PDB entry 8XJ7 | electron microscopy, 2.74 A resolution | chains A and F of the 7 polymer chains in the assembly

Chain A (and F):
Name: Monkeypox virus E5
From: Monkeypox virus
Notes: chain F of this document is another copy of the same molecule, construct and numbering; everything in this record applies to it too
Reference sequence: Q5IXS3 (Q5IXS3_MONPV); residues 1-785 here = UniProt positions 1-785
Chain sequence (785 residues; each row starts with the number of its first residue):
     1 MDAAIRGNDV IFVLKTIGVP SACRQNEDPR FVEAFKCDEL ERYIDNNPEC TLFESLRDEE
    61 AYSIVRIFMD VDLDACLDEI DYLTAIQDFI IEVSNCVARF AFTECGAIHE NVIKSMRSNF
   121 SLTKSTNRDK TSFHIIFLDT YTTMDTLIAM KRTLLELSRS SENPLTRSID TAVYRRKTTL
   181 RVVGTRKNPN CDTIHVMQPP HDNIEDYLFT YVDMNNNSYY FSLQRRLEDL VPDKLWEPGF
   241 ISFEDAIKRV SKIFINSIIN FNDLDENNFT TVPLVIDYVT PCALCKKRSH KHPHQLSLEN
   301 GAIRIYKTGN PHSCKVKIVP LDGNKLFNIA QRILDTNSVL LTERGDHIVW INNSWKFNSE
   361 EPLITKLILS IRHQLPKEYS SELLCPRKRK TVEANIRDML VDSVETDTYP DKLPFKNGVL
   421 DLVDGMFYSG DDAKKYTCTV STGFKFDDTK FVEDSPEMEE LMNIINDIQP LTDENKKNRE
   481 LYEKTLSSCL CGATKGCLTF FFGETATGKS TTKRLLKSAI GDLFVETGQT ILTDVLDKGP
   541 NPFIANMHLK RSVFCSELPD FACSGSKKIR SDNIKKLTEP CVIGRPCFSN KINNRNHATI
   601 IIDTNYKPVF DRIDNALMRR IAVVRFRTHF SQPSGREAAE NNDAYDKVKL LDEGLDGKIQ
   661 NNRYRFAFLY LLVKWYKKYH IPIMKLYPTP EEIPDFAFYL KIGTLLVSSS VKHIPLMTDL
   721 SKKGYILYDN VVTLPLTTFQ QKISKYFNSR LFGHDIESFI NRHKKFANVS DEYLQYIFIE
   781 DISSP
Unresolved in the structure: 1-323, 701-785 (chain F: 1-323, 447-449, 471-476, 534-542, 560-567, 583-593, 632-643, 694-785)
Bound ions: Mg2+: Ser-510 (together with AMP-PNP)
Ligand contacts: AMP-PNP (ANP; phosphoaminophosphonic acid-adenylate ester): Ile-464, Asp-467, Ile-468, Glu-504, Thr-505, Ala-506, Thr-507, Gly-508, Lys-509, Ser-510, Thr-511, Arg-514, Asn-605, Phe-630, Leu-650, Leu-651, Asp-652, Leu-655, Asp-656
What the authors report for this chain:
  - conformationally variable residues (loop rearrangement, order/disorder transition): Val-535 to Pro-542, Pro-580 to Arg-595
  - binding site for the 70-nt DNA strand: Arg-585, Phe-588
  - binding site for AMP-PNP: Thr-505, Thr-507, Lys-509, Ser-510, Thr-511, Asn-605, Arg-619, Arg-620, Phe-630, Asp-652, Leu-655
  - Mg2+ coordination: Ser-510
  - mutagenesis - R585A (less than 3%), F588A (less than 3%): decreased catalytic activity on forked DNA
  - mutagenesis - T511A: unchanged catalytic activity
  - mutagenesis - T505A (40%-60%), T507A (40%-60%), K509A, S510A, N605A, R619A/R620A, F630A, L655A (40%-60%): decreased catalytic activity

Interface between chain A and chain F:
Residue-residue contacts (23; chain A residue first):
  Asn-324(A) / Leu-384(F)
  Phe-327(A) / Leu-369(F)  hydrophobic
  Phe-327(A) / Arg-372(F)
  Phe-327(A) / Leu-384(F)  hydrophobic
  Thr-391(A) / Pro-386(F)
  Ala-394(A) / Pro-386(F)  hydrophobic
  Asn-395(A) / Leu-384(F)
  Asn-395(A) / Pro-386(F)
  Asn-395(A) / Arg-389(F)  hydrogen bond
  Arg-397(A) / Lys-366(F)
  Asp-398(A) / Thr-365(F)  hydrogen bond
  Asp-398(A) / Lys-366(F)
  Asp-398(A) / Leu-369(F)
  Asp-398(A) / Arg-389(F)  salt bridge
  Leu-400(A) / Lys-366(F)  hydrogen bond (backbone-side chain)
  Val-401(A) / Lys-366(F)
  Asp-402(A) / Asn-352(F)  hydrogen bond
  Asp-537(A) / Phe-543(F)
  Glu-579(A) / Glu-526(F)
  Asn-590(A) / Glu-360(F)
  Arg-612(A) / Glu-557(F)  salt bridge
  Arg-612(A) / Pro-559(F)  hydrogen bond (side chain-backbone)
  Asp-614(A) / Glu-557(F)
Interface residues without a listed pair, chain A (16 interface residues in all): Met-399
Interface residues without a listed pair, chain F (15 interface residues in all): Ile-351, Ser-370

Overview:
The interface between chain A and chain F involves 16 residues on one side and 15 on the other, with 5
hydrogen bonds and 2 salt bridges. Polar contacts include Asp-398(A)/Arg-389(F), Arg-612(A)/Glu-557(F) and
Asn-395(A)/Arg-389(F). From the paper: a binding site for AMP-PNP at Thr-505(A), Thr-507(A) and Lys-509(A)
among others; T505A, T507A and K509A of chain A, among others, reduce catalytic activity; 11 substitutions
were tested in all.
Chain A and chain F are both Monkeypox virus E5 (Monkeypox virus); the structure, The Cryo-EM structure of
MPXV E5 in complex with DNA, was determined by electron microscopy, deposited together with 8XIF, 8XIG, 8XJ6
and 8XJ8.
